Entry 9BTZ (X-ray diffraction, 3.00 A resolution); this record covers chains G and H of the 4 polymer chains in the assembly.

# Chain G
Protein: Human TCR TRAV1-2_ALPHA
Organism: Homo sapiens
Chain sequence (204 residues; row label = number of the first residue in the row; numbering starts at 0):
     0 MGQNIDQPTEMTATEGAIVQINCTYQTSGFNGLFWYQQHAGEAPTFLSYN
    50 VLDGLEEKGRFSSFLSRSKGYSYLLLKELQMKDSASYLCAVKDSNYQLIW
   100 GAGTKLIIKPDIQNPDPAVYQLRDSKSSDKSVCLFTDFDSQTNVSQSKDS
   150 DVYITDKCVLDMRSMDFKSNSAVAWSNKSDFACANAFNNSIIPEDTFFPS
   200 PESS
Not modelled in the structure: 0-1, 202-203
Disulfides: Cys22-Cys88, Cys132-Cys182

# Chain H
Protein: Human TCR TRBV6-1_BETA
Organism: Homo sapiens
Chain sequence (246 residues; row label = number of the first residue in the row; numbering starts at 0):
     0 MNAGVTQTPKFQVLKTGQSMTLQCAQDMNHNSMYWYRQDPGMGLRLIYYS
    50 ASEGTTDKGEVPNGYNVSRLNKREFSLRLESAAPSQTSVYFCASSVWTGE
   100 GSGELFFGEGSRLTVLEDLKNVFPPEVAVFEPSEAEISHTQKATLVCLAT
   150 GFYPDHVELSWWVNGKEVHSGVCTDPQPLKEQPALNDSRYALSSRLRVSA
   200 TFWQNPRNHFRCQVQFYGLSENDEWTQDRAKPVTQIVSAEAWGRAD
Not modelled in the structure: 0
Disulfides: Cys23-Cys91, Cys146-Cys211
Metal / ion sites: Na+: Tyr47, Pro61, Tyr64

# How chain G and chain H interact
Inter-chain disulfides: Cys157(G)-Cys172(H)
Contacting residue pairs (82):
  Asn30(G) with Gly100(H)
  Phe33(G) with Gly100(H); Ser101(H)
  Tyr35(G) with Glu103(H); Leu104(H), hydrogen bond (side chain-backbone)
  Gln37(G) with Gln37(H), hydrogen bond; Phe90(H)
  Glu41(G) with Phe90(H)
  Ala42(G) with Phe90(H), hydrophobic; Gly107(H)
  Pro43(G) with Phe106(H)
  Phe45(G) with Glu103(H)
  Tyr48(G) with Gly100(H), hydrogen bond (side chain-backbone); Ser101(H)
  Lys91(G) with Glu99(H), hydrogen bond (side chain-backbone); Gly100(H), hydrogen bond (side chain-backbone); Gly102(H)
  Tyr95(G) with Gly98(H)
  Leu97(G) with Leu104(H), hydrophobic
  Trp99(G) with Tyr35(H), hydrogen bond; Gly42(H); Leu43(H), hydrophobic; Leu104(H), hydrophobic
  Gly100(G) with Gly42(H)
  Ala101(G) with Gly40(H); Gly42(H)
  Asp115(G) with His138(H), salt bridge
  Tyr119(G) with Ser132(H); Ala134(H), hydrophobic; Glu135(H); His138(H)
  Gln120(G) with Ser132(H), hydrogen bond (backbone-side chain)
  Leu121(G) with Phe129(H); Glu130(H); Thr143(H); Val145(H), hydrophobic
  Arg122(G) with Phe129(H); Glu130(H), salt bridge
  Ser124(G) with Val128(H), hydrogen bond (side chain-backbone)
  Ser127(G) with Ala127(H); Phe129(H)
  Lys129(G) with Glu125(H), salt bridge; Phe129(H); Thr149(H)
  Val131(G) with Phe129(H), hydrophobic; Leu147(H), hydrophobic
  Leu133(G) with Thr143(H)
  Asp136(G) with Arg196(H), salt bridge
  Tyr152(G) with Leu178(H), hydrophobic; Glu180(H)
  Ile153(G) with Leu178(H)
  Thr154(G) with Asp174(H); Leu178(H); Ser192(H); Arg194(H), hydrogen bond
  Asp155(G) with Asp174(H); Arg194(H)
  Cys157(G) with Cys172(H), disulfide; Thr173(H); Arg194(H)
  Val158(G) with Cys172(H), hydrogen bond (backbone-side chain)
  Leu159(G) with Gly170(H); Arg194(H); Arg196(H)
  Asp160(G) with Ser169(H); Gly170(H), hydrogen bond (backbone-backbone)
  Met161(G) with Lys141(H); Arg196(H); Val197(H)
  Arg162(G) with Ser169(H), hydrogen bond (backbone-side chain)
  Met164(G) with Lys141(H), hydrogen bond; Ser198(H)
  Phe166(G) with Lys141(H); Arg196(H)
  Ser168(G) with Arg196(H), hydrogen bond
  Ser170(G) with Arg194(H), hydrogen bond
  Ala171(G) with Arg194(H)
  Val172(G) with Arg194(H)
  Trp174(G) with Leu147(H), hydrophobic; Ala190(H), hydrophobic
  Phe196(G) with His138(H)
  Pro198(G) with Ala134(H), hydrophobic
Also at the interface, not in a pair above, chain G (47 interface residues in all): Leu87, Thr135
Also at the interface, not in a pair above, chain H (45 interface residues in all): Met41, Pro131, Val171

# Overview
The interface between chain G and chain H involves 47 residues on one side and 45 on the other, with 1
disulfide bond, 15 hydrogen bonds and 4 salt bridges. Polar pairs include Asp115(G)-His138(H),
Arg122(G)-Glu130(H) and Lys129(G)-Glu125(H).
Chain G is Human TCR TRAV1-2_ALPHA and chain H is Human TCR TRBV6-1_BETA, both from Homo sapiens; the
structure, Structure of human MAIT A-F7 TCR in complex with human MR1-nicotinaldehyde, was determined by X-ray
diffraction together with 9BTX, 9BTY and 9BU0 from the same study.
